PDB entry 7Q6C | X-ray diffraction, 2.29 A resolution | chains H and L of the 4 polymer chains in the assembly

[Chain H]
Molecule: CP010 heavy chain
From: Mus musculus
Amino-acid sequence (219 residues; row label = number of the first residue in the row):
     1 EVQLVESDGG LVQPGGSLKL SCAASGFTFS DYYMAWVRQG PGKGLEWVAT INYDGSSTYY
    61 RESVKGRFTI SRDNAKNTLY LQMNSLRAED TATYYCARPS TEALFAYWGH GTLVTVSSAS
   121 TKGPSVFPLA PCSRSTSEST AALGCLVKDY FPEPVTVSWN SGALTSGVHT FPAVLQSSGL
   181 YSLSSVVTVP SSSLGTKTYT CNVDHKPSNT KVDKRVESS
Cystine bridges: Cys22-Cys96, Cys145-Cys201

[Chain L]
Molecule: CP010 light chain
From: Mus musculus
Amino-acid sequence (219 residues; numbered 1 to 219; the number before each row is that of its first residue):
     1 DVVLTQTPST LSVTPGQPAS ISCRSSQSLL NDVGNTYLYW YLQKPGQSPQ LLIYLVSDLG
    61 SGVPNRFSGS GSGTDFTLKI SRVEAEDVGI YYCMQASHAP YTFGQGTNLE IKRTVAAPSV
   121 FIFPPSDEQL KSGTASVVCL LNNFYPREAK VQWKVDNALQ SGNSQESVTE QDSKDSTYSL
   181 SSTLTLSKAD YEKHKVYACE VTHQGLSSPV TKSFNRGEC
Cystine bridges: Cys23-Cys93, Cys139-Cys199

[Chain H / chain L interface]
Residue-residue contacts - 68 pairs, chain H then chain L:
  Gln39(H) - Gln43(L)  hydrogen bond
  Gln39(H) - Tyr92(L)  hydrogen bond
  Lys43(H) - Ile90(L)
  Lys43(H) - Tyr92(L)  hydrogen bond (backbone-side chain)
  Leu45(H) - Pro49(L)  hydrophobic
  Leu45(H) - Tyr92(L)  hydrophobic
  Leu45(H) - Phe103(L)
  Trp47(H) - Tyr101(L)  hydrophobic
  Arg61(H) - Asp1(L)  salt bridge
  Arg61(H) - Tyr101(L)
  Tyr95(H) - Gln43(L)  hydrogen bond
  Tyr95(H) - Ser48(L)
  Glu102(H) - Tyr39(L)
  Glu102(H) - Tyr54(L)
  Glu102(H) - Gly60(L)
  Glu102(H) - Ser61(L)  hydrogen bond
  Ala103(H) - Tyr39(L)  hydrophobic
  Ala103(H) - Tyr41(L)
  Ala103(H) - Leu51(L)  hydrophobic
  Leu104(H) - Ala96(L)  hydrophobic
  Leu104(H) - Tyr101(L)  hydrophobic
  Phe105(H) - Tyr41(L)  hydrogen bond (backbone-side chain)
  Phe105(H) - Met94(L)  hydrophobic
  Phe105(H) - Phe103(L)  hydrophobic
  Trp108(H) - Tyr41(L)
  Trp108(H) - Ser48(L)
  Trp108(H) - Pro49(L)
  Gly109(H) - Ser48(L)  hydrogen bond (backbone-side chain)
  His110(H) - Gly46(L)
  Phe127(H) - Ser126(L)
  Phe127(H) - Gln129(L)
  Pro128(H) - Ser126(L)
  Pro128(H) - Glu128(L)
  Leu129(H) - Phe123(L)
  Leu129(H) - Val138(L)  hydrophobic
  Ala130(H) - Phe123(L)
  Ala130(H) - Pro124(L)
  Cys132(H) - Pro124(L)
  Cys132(H) - Glu218(L)  hydrogen bond (side chain-backbone)
  Cys132(H) - Cys219(L)  hydrophobic
  Glu138(H) - Phe121(L)
  Glu138(H) - Lys212(L)  salt bridge
  Ala142(H) - Phe121(L)  hydrophobic
  Ala142(H) - Phe123(L)
  Ala142(H) - Leu140(L)  hydrophobic
  Leu146(H) - Ser136(L)
  Lys148(H) - Gln129(L)
  Lys148(H) - Ser136(L)
  His169(H) - Asn142(L)
  His169(H) - Asn143(L)  hydrogen bond
  His169(H) - Asp172(L)
  His169(H) - Ser179(L)  hydrogen bond
  Phe171(H) - Leu140(L)  hydrophobic
  Phe171(H) - Ser167(L)
  Phe171(H) - Thr169(L)
  Phe171(H) - Ser179(L)
  Phe171(H) - Leu180(L)
  Phe171(H) - Ser181(L)
  Pro172(H) - Ser167(L)  hydrogen bond (backbone-side chain)
  Pro172(H) - Val168(L)
  Val174(H) - Glu166(L)
  Val174(H) - Ser167(L)
  Leu175(H) - Gln165(L)  hydrogen bond (backbone-side chain)
  Gln176(H) - Gln165(L)
  Ser184(H) - Ser181(L)
  Val186(H) - Leu140(L)  hydrophobic
  Thr188(H) - Asn142(L)
  Lys214(H) - Glu128(L)  salt bridge
Interface residues without a listed pair, chain H (40 interface residues in all): Val37, Glu46, Pro131, Thr140, Ala141, Leu143, Thr170, Ser219
Interface residues without a listed pair, chain L (45 interface residues in all): Gln47, Leu59, Pro100, Thr102, Phe214
From the paper, about this interface:
  - specific contacts: Leu104(H)-Tyr101(L) (hydrophobic contact), Ala96(L)-Leu104(H) (hydrophobic contact)

[In short]
The interface between chain H and chain L involves 40 residues on one side and 45 on the other, with 12
hydrogen bonds and 3 salt bridges. Polar contacts include Arg61(H)-Asp1(L), Glu138(H)-Lys212(L) and
Lys214(H)-Glu128(L). The paper describes hydrophobic contacts between Leu104(H) and Tyr101(L) and Ala96(L) and
Leu104(H).
Here chain H is CP010 heavy chain and chain L is CP010 light chain, both from Mus musculus. Entry 7Q6C
(complement C6 FIM1-2 bound to CP010 antibody) was determined by X-ray diffraction.
